6BZO - chains D and F of the 9 polymer chains in the assembly; structure by electron microscopy, 3.38 A resolution.

== Chain D ==
Name: DNA-directed RNA polymerase subunit beta'
Organism: Mycobacterium tuberculosis
Notes: EC 2.7.7.6
UniProt: A0A045J9E2 (A0A045J9E2_MYCTX); residue numbers follow UniProt; this construct covers 1-1316
Amino-acid sequence (1324 residues; each row starts with the number of its first residue):
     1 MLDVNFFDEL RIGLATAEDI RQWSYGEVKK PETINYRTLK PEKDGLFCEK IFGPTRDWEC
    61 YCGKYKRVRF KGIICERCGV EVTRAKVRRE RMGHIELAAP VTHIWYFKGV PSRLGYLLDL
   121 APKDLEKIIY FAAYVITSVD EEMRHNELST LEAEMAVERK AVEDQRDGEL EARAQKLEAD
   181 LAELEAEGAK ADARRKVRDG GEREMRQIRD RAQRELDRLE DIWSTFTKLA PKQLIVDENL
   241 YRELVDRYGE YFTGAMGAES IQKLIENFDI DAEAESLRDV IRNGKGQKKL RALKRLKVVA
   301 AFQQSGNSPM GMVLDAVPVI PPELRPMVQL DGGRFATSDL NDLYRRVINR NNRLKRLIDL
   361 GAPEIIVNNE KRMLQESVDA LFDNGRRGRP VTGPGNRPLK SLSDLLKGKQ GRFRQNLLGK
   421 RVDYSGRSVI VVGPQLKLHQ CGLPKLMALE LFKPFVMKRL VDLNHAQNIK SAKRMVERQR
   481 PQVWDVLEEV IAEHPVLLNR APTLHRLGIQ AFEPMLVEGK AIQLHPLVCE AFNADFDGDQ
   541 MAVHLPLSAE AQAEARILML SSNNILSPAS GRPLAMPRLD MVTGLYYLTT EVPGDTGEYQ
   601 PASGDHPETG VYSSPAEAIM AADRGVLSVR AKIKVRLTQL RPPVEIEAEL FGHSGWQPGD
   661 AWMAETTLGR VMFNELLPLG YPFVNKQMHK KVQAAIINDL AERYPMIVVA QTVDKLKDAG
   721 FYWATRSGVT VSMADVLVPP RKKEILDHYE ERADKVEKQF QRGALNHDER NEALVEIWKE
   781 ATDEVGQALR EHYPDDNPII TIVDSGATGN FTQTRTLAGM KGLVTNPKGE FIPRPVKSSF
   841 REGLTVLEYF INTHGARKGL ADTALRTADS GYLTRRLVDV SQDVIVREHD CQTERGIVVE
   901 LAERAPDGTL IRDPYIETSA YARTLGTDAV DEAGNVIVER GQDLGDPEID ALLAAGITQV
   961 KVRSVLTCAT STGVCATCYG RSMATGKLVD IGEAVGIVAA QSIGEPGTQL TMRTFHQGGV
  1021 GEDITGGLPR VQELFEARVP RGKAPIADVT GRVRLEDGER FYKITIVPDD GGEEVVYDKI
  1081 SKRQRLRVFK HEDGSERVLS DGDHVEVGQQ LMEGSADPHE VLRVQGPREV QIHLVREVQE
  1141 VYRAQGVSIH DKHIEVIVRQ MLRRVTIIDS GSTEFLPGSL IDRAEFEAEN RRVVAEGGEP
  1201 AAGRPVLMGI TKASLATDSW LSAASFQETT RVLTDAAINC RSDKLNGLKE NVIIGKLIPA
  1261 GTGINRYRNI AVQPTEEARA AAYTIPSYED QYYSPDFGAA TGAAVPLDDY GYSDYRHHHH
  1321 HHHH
Not modelled in the structure: 1-3, 1013-1023, 1091-1095, 1283-1324
Sequence notes: expression tag (1317-1324)
Ion coordination: Zn2+ site 1: Cys60, Cys62, Cys75, Cys78; Mg2+: Asp535, Asp537, Asp539; Zn2+ site 2: Cys891, Cys968, Cys975, Cys978
Ligand contacts: Fidaxomicin (FI8): Arg84, Ala85, Lys86, Arg89, Glu323, Leu324, Pro326, Ser338, Arg412, Gln415
Reported in the primary citation:
  - binding site for Fidaxomicin: Arg84, Lys86, Arg89, Glu323, Pro326, Arg412, Gln415

== Chain F ==
Name: RNA polymerase sigma factor SigA
Organism: Mycobacterium tuberculosis
UniProt: A0A045HD00 (A0A045HD00_MYCTX); residue numbers follow UniProt; this construct covers 1-528
Amino-acid sequence (531 residues; each row starts with the number of its first residue; numbers below 1 keep their minus sign (Gly-2 is residue -2)):
    -2 GPHMAATKAS TATDEPVKRT ATKSPAASAS GAKTGAKRTA AKSASGSPPA KRATKPAARS
    58 VKPASAPQDT TTSTIPKRKT RAAAKSAAAK APSARGHATK PRAPKDAQHE AATDPEDALD
   118 SVEELDAEPD LDVEPGEDLD LDAADLNLDD LEDDVAPDAD DDLDSGDDED HEDLEAEAAV
   178 APGQTADDDE EIAEPTEKDK ASGDFVWDED ESEALRQARK DAELTASADS VRAYLKQIGK
   238 VALLNAEEEV ELAKRIEAGL YATQLMTELS ERGEKLPAAQ RRDMMWICRD GDRAKNHLLE
   298 ANLRLVVSLA KRYTGRGMAF LDLIQEGNLG LIRAVEKFDY TKGYKFSTYA TWWIRQAITR
   358 AMADQARTIR IPVHMVEVIN KLGRIQRELL QDLGREPTPE ELAKEMDITP EKVLEIQQYA
   418 REPISLDQTI GDEGDSQLGD FIEDSEAVVA VDAVSFTLLQ DQLQSVLDTL SEREAGVVRL
   478 RFGLTDGQPR TLDEIGQVYG VTRERIRQIE SKTMSKLRHP SRSQVLRDYL D
Not modelled in the structure: -2 to 201, 528
Sequence notes: expression tag (-2 to 0)
Ligand contacts: Fidaxomicin (FI8): Leu423, Asp424, Gln434, Val445
Reported in the primary citation:
  - binding site for Fidaxomicin: Asp424, Val445

== Chain D / chain F interface ==
Contacting residue pairs (71; chain D residue first):
  Glu32(D) - Arg367(F)  salt bridge
  Thr33(D) - Thr365(F)  hydrogen bond (side chain-backbone)
  Thr33(D) - Ile366(F)
  Ile34(D) - Ile366(F)
  Tyr36(D) - Ile366(F)  hydrophobic
  Tyr36(D) - Arg367(F)
  Tyr36(D) - Pro369(F)
  Tyr36(D) - Tyr416(F)  hydrophobic
  Arg37(D) - Tyr416(F)
  Arg69(D) - Asp483(F)
  Glu238(D) - Gln234(F)  hydrogen bond
  Met327(D) - Ile366(F)  hydrophobic
  Leu330(D) - Ile439(F)  hydrophobic
  Gly332(D) - Gln415(F)  hydrogen bond (backbone-side chain)
  Gly332(D) - Arg418(F)  hydrogen bond (backbone-side chain)
  Gly333(D) - Gln415(F)  hydrogen bond (backbone-side chain)
  Gly333(D) - Arg418(F)  hydrogen bond (backbone-side chain)
  Arg334(D) - Arg418(F)
  Arg334(D) - Glu419(F)  hydrogen bond (side chain-backbone)
  Arg334(D) - Ile421(F)
  Phe335(D) - Ile366(F)  hydrophobic
  Phe335(D) - Pro420(F)
  Phe335(D) - Ile421(F)  hydrogen bond (backbone-backbone)
  Ala336(D) - Ile421(F)
  Thr337(D) - Ile421(F)  hydrogen bond (backbone-backbone)
  Thr337(D) - Ser422(F)
  Thr337(D) - Leu423(F)  hydrogen bond (backbone-backbone)
  Asp339(D) - Ser422(F)  hydrogen bond
  Asp339(D) - Asp424(F)
  Asp342(D) - Thr365(F)  hydrogen bond
  Arg345(D) - Gln362(F)
  Arg345(D) - Arg364(F)
  Arg345(D) - Thr365(F)
  Asn349(D) - Gln362(F)
  Arg350(D) - Asp319(F)  salt bridge
  Arg353(D) - Asp319(F)  salt bridge
  Arg353(D) - Gln322(F)
  Arg353(D) - Glu323(F)  salt bridge
  Arg353(D) - Gln362(F)  hydrogen bond
  Leu357(D) - Leu326(F)  hydrophobic
  Pro363(D) - Leu296(F)
  Pro363(D) - Glu297(F)
  Ile365(D) - Gln234(F)
  Ile365(D) - Glu297(F)
  Ile366(D) - Leu300(F)  hydrophobic
  Ile366(D) - Gln322(F)
  Asn369(D) - Tyr231(F)
  Asn369(D) - Gln322(F)  hydrogen bond
  Glu370(D) - Gln322(F)
  Arg372(D) - Ser227(F)
  Met373(D) - Leu318(F)  hydrophobic
  Met373(D) - Asp319(F)
  Met373(D) - Gln322(F)
  Glu376(D) - Ala225(F)
  Glu376(D) - Ser227(F)
  Arg387(D) - Ser224(F)  hydrogen bond (side chain-backbone)
  Arg387(D) - Ala225(F)  hydrogen bond (side chain-backbone)
  Gly388(D) - Ala225(F)
  Arg397(D) - Ser422(F)  hydrogen bond
  Lys400(D) - Asp424(F)
  Lys409(D) - Asp432(F)
  Gln410(D) - Asp432(F)
  Asn468(D) - Asp525(F)
  Asn468(D) - Tyr526(F)
  Ile469(D) - Val448(F)  hydrophobic
  Ile469(D) - Leu455(F)  hydrophobic
  Lys470(D) - Ser452(F)  hydrogen bond
  Lys470(D) - Asp525(F)
  Ser471(D) - Asp525(F)  hydrogen bond (backbone-side chain)
  Lys473(D) - Val448(F)
  Arg474(D) - Asp525(F)  salt bridge
Also at the interface, not in a pair above, chain D (53 interface residues in all): Asn35, Arg67, Glu126, Val328, Ser338, Arg346, Arg356, Leu360, Ala362, Arg389, Gln467
Also at the interface, not in a pair above, chain F (51 interface residues in all): Asp226, Lys237, Asn293, Ala316, Asn325, Ile329, Glu333, Ala363, Ile368, Gln425, Gln434, Gly484, Gln485, Gln521, Val522

== Summary ==
The interface between chain D and chain F involves 53 residues on one side and 51 on the other, with 19
hydrogen bonds and 5 salt bridges. Among the polar pairs are Glu32(D)-Arg367(F), Arg350(D)-Asp319(F) and
Arg353(D)-Asp319(F). From the paper: a binding site for Fidaxomicin at Arg84(D), Lys86(D) and Asp424(F) among
others.
Here chain D is DNA-directed RNA polymerase subunit beta' and chain F is RNA polymerase sigma factor SigA,
both from Mycobacterium tuberculosis. Entry 6BZO (Mtb RNAP Holo/RbpA/Fidaxomicin/upstream fork DNA) was
determined by electron microscopy, deposited together with 6C04, 6C05 and 6C06.
